PDB entry 8PVV | electron microscopy, 2.81 A resolution | chains C and S of the 4 polymer chains in the assembly

== Chain C ==
Name: Archaeoglobus fulgidus AfAgo-N protein
From: Archaeoglobus fulgidus DSM 8774
Notes: engineered mutation(s): N-terminal His tag
UniProt: A0A075WKW4 (A0A075WKW4_ARCFL); residue numbers follow UniProt; this construct covers 2-250
Sequence (273 residues; row label = number of the first residue in the row; numbers below 1 keep their minus sign (Met-22 is residue -22)):
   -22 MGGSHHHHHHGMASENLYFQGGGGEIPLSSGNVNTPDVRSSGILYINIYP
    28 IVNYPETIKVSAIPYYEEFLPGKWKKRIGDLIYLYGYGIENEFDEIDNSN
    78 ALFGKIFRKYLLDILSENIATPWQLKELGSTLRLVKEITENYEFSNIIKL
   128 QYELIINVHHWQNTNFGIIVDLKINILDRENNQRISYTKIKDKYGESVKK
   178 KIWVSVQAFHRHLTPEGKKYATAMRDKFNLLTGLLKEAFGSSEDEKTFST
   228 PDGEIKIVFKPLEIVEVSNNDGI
Unresolved in the structure: -22 to 17, 247-250
Construct notes: initiating methionine (-22); expression tag (-21 to 1)

== Chain S ==
Molecule: 51-nt DNA strand
Sequence (51 nucleotides; each row starts with the number of its first residue):
     1 GCCGCGCCGGTGGCGTTTTTCCATAGGCTCCGCCCTCCTGCCAGAGTTCG
    51 C
Unresolved in the structure: 1-14, 40-51

== Chain C / chain S interface ==
Residue-residue contacts (31; chain C residue first):
  Tyr42(C) - DA23(S)  sugar contact
  Tyr42(C) - DT24(S)  sugar contact
  Phe46(C) - DT24(S)  phosphate contact
  Phe46(C) - DA25(S)  phosphate contact
  Pro48(C) - DT24(S)  sugar contact
  Pro48(C) - DA25(S)  phosphate contact
  Lys53(C) - DA25(S)  hydrogen bond to the phosphate
  Lys53(C) - DG26(S)  salt bridge to the phosphate
  Arg54(C) - DA23(S)  hydrogen bond to the base
  Arg54(C) - DT24(S)  hydrogen bond to the sugar
  Arg54(C) - DA25(S)  hydrogen bond to the phosphate
  Arg85(C) - DG26(S)  salt bridge to the phosphate
  Arg85(C) - DG27(S)  salt bridge to the phosphate
  Ser107(C) - DG26(S)  phosphate contact
  Asn134(C) - DG27(S)  hydrogen bond to the phosphate
  Tyr164(C) - DC34(S)  sugar contact
  Thr165(C) - DC33(S)  phosphate contact
  Thr165(C) - DC34(S)  sugar contact
  Lys168(C) - DC34(S)  salt bridge to the phosphate
  Glu173(C) - DC35(S)  phosphate contact
  Lys176(C) - DC34(S)  hydrogen bond to the phosphate
  Lys176(C) - DC35(S)  salt bridge to the phosphate
  Lys177(C) - DC35(S)  phosphate contact
  Lys177(C) - DT36(S)  salt bridge to the phosphate
  Trp180(C) - DC34(S)  hydrogen bond to the base
  Trp180(C) - DC35(S)  sugar contact
  Gly194(C) - DT36(S)  sugar contact
  Lys195(C) - DT36(S)  salt bridge to the phosphate
  Lys195(C) - DC37(S)  salt bridge to the phosphate
  Lys196(C) - DT36(S)  hydrogen bond to the base
  Lys196(C) - DC37(S)  hydrogen bond to the phosphate
Other interface residues (no listed pair), chain C (24 interface residues in all): Lys52, Lys82, Lys86, Gly106, Ser163, Leu190
Other interface residues (no listed pair), chain S (11 interface residues in all): DG32

== In short ==
The interface between chain C and chain S involves 24 residues on one side and 11 on the other, with 9
hydrogen bonds and 8 salt bridges. Polar contacts include Arg54(C)-DA23(S), Trp180(C)-DC34(S) and
Lys196(C)-DT36(S).
Here chain C is Archaeoglobus fulgidus AfAgo-N protein (Archaeoglobus fulgidus DSM 8774) and chain S is a
51-nt DNA strand. Entry 8PVV (Archaeoglobus fulgidus AfAgo complex with AfAgo-N protein (fAfAgo) bound with 30
nt RNA guide and 51 ...) was determined by electron microscopy together with 8OK9, 8OLD, 8OLJ and 8QG0 from
the same study.
